PDB entry 8BEV | electron microscopy, 5.92 A resolution (low resolution: residue-level contacts below are approximate; hydrogen-bond / salt-bridge calls are withheld) | chains A and B of the 3 polymer chains in the assembly

# Chain A
Name: Spike glycoprotein
From: Severe acute respiratory syndrome coronavirus 2
UniProtKB: P0DTC2 (SPIKE_SARS2); residue numbers follow UniProt; this construct covers 1-1208
Chain sequence (1267 residues; each row starts with the number of its first residue):
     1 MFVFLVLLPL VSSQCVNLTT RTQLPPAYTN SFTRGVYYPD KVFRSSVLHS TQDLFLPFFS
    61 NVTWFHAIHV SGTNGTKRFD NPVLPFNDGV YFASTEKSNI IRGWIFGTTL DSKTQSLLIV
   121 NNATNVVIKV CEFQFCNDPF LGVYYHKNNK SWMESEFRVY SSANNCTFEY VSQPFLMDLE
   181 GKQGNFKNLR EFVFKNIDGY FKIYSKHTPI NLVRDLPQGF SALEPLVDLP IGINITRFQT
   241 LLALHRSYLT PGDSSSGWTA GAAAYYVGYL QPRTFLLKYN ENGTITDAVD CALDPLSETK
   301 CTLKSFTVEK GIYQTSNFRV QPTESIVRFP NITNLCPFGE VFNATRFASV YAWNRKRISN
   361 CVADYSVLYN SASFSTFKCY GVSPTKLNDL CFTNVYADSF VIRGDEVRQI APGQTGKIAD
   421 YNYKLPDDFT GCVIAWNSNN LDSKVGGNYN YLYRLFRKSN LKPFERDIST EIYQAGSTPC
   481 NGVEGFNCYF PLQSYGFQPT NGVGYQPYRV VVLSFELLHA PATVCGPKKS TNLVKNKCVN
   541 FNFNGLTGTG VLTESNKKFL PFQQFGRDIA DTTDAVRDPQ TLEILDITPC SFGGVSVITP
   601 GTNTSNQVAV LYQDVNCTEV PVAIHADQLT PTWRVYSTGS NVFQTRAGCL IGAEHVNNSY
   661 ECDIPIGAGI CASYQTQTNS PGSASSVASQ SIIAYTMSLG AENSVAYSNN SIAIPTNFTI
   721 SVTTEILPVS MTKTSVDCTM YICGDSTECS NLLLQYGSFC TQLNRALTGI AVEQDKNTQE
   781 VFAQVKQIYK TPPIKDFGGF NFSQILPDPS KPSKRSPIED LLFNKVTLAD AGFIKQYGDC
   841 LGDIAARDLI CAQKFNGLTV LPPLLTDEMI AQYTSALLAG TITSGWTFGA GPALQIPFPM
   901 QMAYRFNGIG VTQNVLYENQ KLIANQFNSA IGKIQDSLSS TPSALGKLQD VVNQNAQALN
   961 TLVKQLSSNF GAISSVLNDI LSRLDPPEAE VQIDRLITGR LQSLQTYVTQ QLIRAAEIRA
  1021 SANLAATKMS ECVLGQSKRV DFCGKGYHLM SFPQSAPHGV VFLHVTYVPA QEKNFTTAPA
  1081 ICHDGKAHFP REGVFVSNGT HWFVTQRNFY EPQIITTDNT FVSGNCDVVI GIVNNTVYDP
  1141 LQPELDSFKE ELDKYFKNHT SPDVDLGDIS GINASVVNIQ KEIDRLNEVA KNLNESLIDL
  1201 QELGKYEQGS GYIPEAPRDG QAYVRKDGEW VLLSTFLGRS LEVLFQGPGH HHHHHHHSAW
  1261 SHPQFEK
Not modelled in the structure: 1-334, 529-1267
Disulfides: Cys336-Cys361, Cys379-Cys432, Cys480-Cys488
Covalently attached groups: N-acetylglucosamine (NAG) linked to Asn343
Construct notes: conflict Gly682 (Arg in P0DTC2), Ser683 (Arg in P0DTC2), Ser685 (Arg in P0DTC2), Pro817 (Phe in P0DTC2), Pro892 (Ala in P0DTC2), Pro899 (Ala in P0DTC2), Pro942 (Ala in P0DTC2), Pro986 (Lys in P0DTC2), Pro987 (Val in P0DTC2); expression tag (1209-1267)
Swiss-Prot annotation at these positions:
  - region: Asn280 to Cys301 (Putative superantigen), Arg403 to Asp405 (Integrin-binding motif), Asn448 to Phe456 (Immunodominant HLA epitope recognized by the CD8+), Pro681, Ala684 (Putative superantigen), Ser816 to Tyr837 (Fusion peptide 1), Lys835 to Phe855 (Fusion peptide 2), Asp1163 to Glu1202 (Heptad repeat 2)
  - site: Arg815, Ser816 (Cleavage)
  - glycosylation: Asn17 (N-linked (GlcNAc...) (complex) asparagine), Asn61 (N-linked (GlcNAc...) (hybrid) asparagine), Asn74 (N-linked (GlcNAc...) (complex) asparagine), Asn122 (N-linked (GlcNAc...) (hybrid) asparagine), Asn149 (N-linked (GlcNAc...) (complex) asparagine), Asn165 (N-linked (GlcNAc...) (complex) asparagine), Asn234 (N-linked (GlcNAc...) (high mannose) asparagine), Asn282 (N-linked (GlcNAc...) (complex) asparagine), Thr323 (O-linked (GalNAc) threonine), Ser325 (O-linked (HexNAc...) serine), Asn331 (N-linked (GlcNAc...) (complex) asparagine), Asn343 (N-linked (GlcNAc...) (complex) asparagine), Asn603 (N-linked (GlcNAc...) (hybrid) asparagine), Asn616 (N-linked (GlcNAc...) (complex) asparagine), Asn657 (N-linked (GlcNAc...) (complex) asparagine), Thr676 (O-linked (GlcNAc...) threonine), Thr678 (O-linked (GlcNAc...) threonine), Asn709 (N-linked (GlcNAc...) (high mannose) asparagine), Asn717 (N-linked (GlcNAc...) (hybrid) asparagine), Asn801 (N-linked (GlcNAc...) (hybrid) asparagine) and 6 more in UniProt
  - natural variant: Leu5 (L5F: In strain: Iota/B.1.526), Ser13 (S13I: In strain: Epsilon/B.1.427/B.1.429), Leu18 (L18F: In strain: Beta/B.1.351, Gamma/P.1 and 1 more), Thr19 (T19I: In strain: Omicron/BQ.1.1, Omicron/XBB.1.5 and 1 more; T19R: In strain: Delta/B.1.617.2, Omicron/BA.2 and 4 more), Thr20 (T20N: In strain: Gamma/P.1), Leu24 to Ala27 (sequence variant, change not given here; In strain: Omicron/BA.2, Omicron/BA.2.12.1 and 6 more), Pro26 (P26S: In strain: Gamma/P.1), Gln52 (Q52H: In strain: Omicron/EG.5.1), Ala67 (A67V: In strain: Eta/B.1.525, Omicron/BA.1), His69 to Val70 (deletion: In strain: Alpha/B.1.1.7, Eta/B.1.525 and 5 more), Gly75 (G75V: In strain: Lambda/C.37), Thr76 (T76I: In strain: Lambda/C.37), 82 further natural variant entries in UniProt
  - mutagenesis: His69 to Val70 (Increased incorporation of cleaved spike into virions), Asn121 (N121Q: Partial loss of biliverdin affinity), Arg190 (R190K: Partial loss of biliverdin affinity), Asn234 (N234Q: Increased resistance to neutralizing antibodies), Asn331 (N331Q: Reduced viral infectivity), Asn343 (N343Q: Reduced viral infectivity), Leu452 (L452R: Increased resistance to neutralizing antibodies. Decreases HLA binding to NF9 epitope. Increased binding affinity to human ACE2), Tyr453 (Y453F: Decreased HLA binding to NF9 epitope. Increased binding affinity to human ACE2), Ala475 (A475V: Increased resistance to neutralizing antibodies), Val483 (V483A: Increased resistance to neutralizing antibodies), Glu484 (E484D: Increased replication in human TMEM106B overexpressing cells), Phe490 (F490L: Increased resistance to neutralizing antibodies and human covalescent sera neutralization), 12 further mutagenesis entries in UniProt
From the paper describing this entry:
  - post-translational modification sites: Asn122, Asn165

# Chain B
Name: immunoglobulin mu heavy chain
From: Vicugna pacos
Chain sequence (167 residues; each row starts with the number of its first residue; numbers below 1 keep their minus sign (Met-19 is residue -19)):
   -19 MKYLLPTAAA GLLLLAAQPA MAQVQLVESG GGLVQPGESL RLSCAASGSI FGIYAVHWFR
    41 MAPGKEREFT AGFGSHGSTN YAASVKGRFT MSRDNAKNTT YLQMNSLKPA DTAVYYCHAL
   101 IKNELGFLDY WGPGTQVTVS SAAAHHHHHH GAAEQKLISE EDLNGAA
Not modelled in the structure: -19 to 2, 55-56, 121-147
Disulfides: Cys24-Cys97

# How chain A and chain B interact
Pairs across the interface (29; chain A residue first):
  Arg346(A) with Leu108(B); Asp109(B); Tyr110(B)
  Ser349(A) with Asp109(B)
  Tyr351(A) with His98(B); Asp109(B)
  Ala352(A) with Leu100(B); Phe107(B)
  Asn354(A) with Phe107(B)
  Tyr449(A) with Trp111(B)
  Asn450(A) with Asp109(B); Trp111(B)
  Arg466(A) with Tyr34(B); Phe107(B)
  Ile468(A) with Tyr34(B); Leu100(B)
  Thr470(A) with His37(B); Phe53(B); Gly54(B)
  Glu471(A) with Gly54(B)
  Ile472(A) with Asn60(B)
  Gly482(A) with Ala62(B); Ala63(B); Lys66(B)
  Val483(A) with Tyr61(B); Ala63(B)
  Glu484(A) with Ala63(B)
  Phe490(A) with Phe49(B)
  Ser494(A) with Arg47(B)
Also at the interface, not in a pair above, chain A (20 interface residues in all): Phe347, Trp353, Leu452
From the paper, about this interface:
  - residue pairs: Ser349(A)-Asp109(B) (hydrogen bond), Asn450(A)-Trp111(B) (backbone contact)
  - epitope / paratope residues, chain A: Thr345(A), Ser349(A), Tyr351(A), Ala352(A), Asn354(A), Tyr449(A), Asn450(A), Leu452(A), Arg466(A), Ile468(A), Thr470(A), Gly482(A), Glu484(A), Phe490(A), Ser494(A)
  - epitope / paratope residues, chain B: Tyr34(B), His37(B), Arg47(B), Phe49(B), Phe53(B), Gly54(B), Asn60(B), Tyr61(B), Ala62(B), Ala63(B), Lys66(B), His98(B), Leu100(B), Leu105(B), Asp109(B), Trp111(B)

# Overview
20 residues of chain A face 18 of chain B across their interface. The authors report a hydrogen bond between
Ser349(A) and Asp109(B); a backbone contact between Asn450(A) and Trp111(B). Covalently linked
N-acetylglucosamine: at Asn343(A). From the paper: epitope/paratope residues Thr345(A), Ser349(A) and Tyr34(B)
among others; modification sites Asn122(A) and Asn165(A).
Here chain A is Spike glycoprotein (Severe acute respiratory syndrome coronavirus 2) and chain B is
immunoglobulin mu heavy chain (Vicugna pacos). Entry 8BEV (Cryo-EM structure of SARS-CoV-2 spike (HexaPro
variant) in complex with nanobody W25 (map 3, focus refinement ...) was determined by electron microscopy,
deposited together with 8BGG.
